6J46 - chains A and B; structure by X-ray diffraction, 2.62 A resolution.

# Chain A (and B)
Protein: O-methyltransferase lepI
Source organism: Aspergillus flavus (strain ATCC 200026 / FGSC A1120 / NRRL 3357 / JCM 12722 / SRRC 167)
Notes: EC 2.1.1.-; chain B of this document is another copy of the same molecule, construct and numbering; everything in this record applies to it too
UniProt: B8NJH3 (LEPI_ASPFN); residues 1-387 here = UniProt positions 1-387
Chain sequence (387 residues; row label = number of the first residue in the row):
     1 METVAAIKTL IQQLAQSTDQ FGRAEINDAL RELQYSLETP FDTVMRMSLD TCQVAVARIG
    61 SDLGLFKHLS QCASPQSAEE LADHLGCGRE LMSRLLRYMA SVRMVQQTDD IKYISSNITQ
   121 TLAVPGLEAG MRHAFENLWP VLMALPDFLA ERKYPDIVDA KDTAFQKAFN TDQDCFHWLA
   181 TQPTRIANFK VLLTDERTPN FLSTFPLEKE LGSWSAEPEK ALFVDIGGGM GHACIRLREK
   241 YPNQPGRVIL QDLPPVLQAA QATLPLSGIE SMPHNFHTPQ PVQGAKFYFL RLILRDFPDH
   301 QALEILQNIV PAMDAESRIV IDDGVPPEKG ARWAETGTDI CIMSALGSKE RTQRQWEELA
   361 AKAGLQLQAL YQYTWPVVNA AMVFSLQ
Curated features (UniProtKB/Swiss-Prot):
  - region: Cys-175 to Asp-195 (Substrate binding)
  - binding site (S-adenosyl-L-methionine): Gly-227, Gly-228, Asp-252, Asn-275, Phe-276, Arg-291
Residues lining bound ligands: S-adenosylhomocysteine (SAH): Phe-176, Phe-189, Leu-193, Gly-227, Gly-228, Gly-229, Asp-252, Leu-253, Val-256, His-274, Asn-275, Phe-276, His-277, Arg-291, Leu-292, Ile-293
What the authors report for this chain:
  - binding site for S-adenosylhomocysteine: Arg-291
  - mutagenesis - G227A: decreased catalytic activity
  - mutagenesis - N275A, R291A, I293A: abolished expression

# Chain A / chain B interface
Contacting residue pairs (187; chain A residue first):
  Val-4(A) with Glu-25(B)
  Lys-8(A) with Glu-32(B), salt bridge; Leu-33(B)
  Ile-11(A) with Ile-11(B), hydrophobic; Leu-33(B), hydrophobic
  Gln-12(A) with Leu-33(B); Ser-36(B), hydrogen bond; Leu-37(B)
  Ala-15(A) with Leu-37(B), hydrophobic
  Glu-25(A) with Val-4(B)
  Asn-27(A) with Gln-34(B), hydrogen bond (side chain-backbone); Leu-37(B); Glu-38(B)
  Leu-30(A) with Leu-30(B), hydrophobic; Leu-33(B), hydrophobic; Gln-34(B)
  Arg-31(A) with Gln-34(B), hydrogen bond; Arg-46(B); Asp-50(B), salt bridge
  Glu-32(A) with Lys-8(B), salt bridge; Arg-103(B), salt bridge
  Leu-33(A) with Lys-8(B); Ile-11(B), hydrophobic; Gln-12(B); Leu-30(B), hydrophobic
  Gln-34(A) with Asn-27(B), hydrogen bond (backbone-side chain); Leu-30(B); Arg-31(B), hydrogen bond (side chain-backbone); Gln-34(B)
  Tyr-35(A) with Gln-53(B), hydrogen bond; Val-102(B); Arg-103(B); Asn-117(B), hydrogen bond (backbone-side chain)
  Ser-36(A) with Gln-12(B); Arg-103(B); Asn-117(B)
  Leu-37(A) with Gln-12(B); Ala-15(B), hydrophobic; Asn-27(B)
  Glu-38(A) with Asn-27(B), hydrogen bond; Arg-31(B), salt bridge; Ile-118(B)
  Pro-40(A) with Thr-121(B); Leu-127(B), hydrophobic
  Phe-41(A) with Arg-197(B)
  Thr-43(A) with Ile-118(B)
  Val-44(A) with Leu-127(B); Gly-130(B); Met-131(B)
  Met-45(A) with Trp-333(B)
  Arg-46(A) with Arg-31(B); Gln-53(B), hydrogen bond; Ile-118(B); Trp-333(B)
  Met-47(A) with Gln-53(B); Val-54(B); Met-104(B), hydrophobic
  Ser-48(A) with Ala-134(B)
  Leu-49(A) with Trp-333(B); Ala-334(B), hydrophobic; Gly-337(B); Thr-338(B); Cys-341(B), hydrophobic
  Asp-50(A) with Arg-31(B), salt bridge
  Thr-51(A) with Val-54(B); Trp-139(B), hydrogen bond; Leu-142(B)
  Cys-52(A) with Leu-142(B), hydrophobic; Cys-341(B), hydrophobic
  Gln-53(A) with Tyr-35(B), hydrogen bond; Arg-46(B), hydrogen bond; Met-47(B)
  Val-54(A) with Met-47(B); Thr-51(B)
  Ala-55(A) with Leu-142(B); Pro-146(B)
  Arg-58(A) with Pro-146(B); Asp-147(B), salt bridge
  Ile-59(A) with Leu-145(B), hydrophobic; Pro-146(B), hydrophobic; Leu-149(B), hydrophobic
  Asp-62(A) with Tyr-154(B)
  Leu-63(A) with Tyr-154(B)
  Gly-88(A) with Tyr-154(B), hydrogen bond (backbone-backbone); Asp-156(B)
  Arg-89(A) with Asp-156(B)
  Glu-90(A) with Asp-156(B), hydrogen bond (backbone-side chain); Lys-349(B), salt bridge
  Leu-91(A) with Tyr-154(B); Pro-155(B); Asp-156(B), hydrogen bond (backbone-side chain); Met-343(B), hydrophobic
  Arg-94(A) with Asp-339(B), salt bridge; Ile-340(B); Met-343(B); Ser-348(B), hydrogen bond (side chain-backbone); Lys-349(B)
  Arg-97(A) with Pro-326(B); Pro-327(B), hydrogen bond (side chain-backbone); Glu-328(B), hydrogen bond (side chain-backbone); Thr-336(B)
  Tyr-98(A) with Thr-336(B); Gly-337(B)
  Ser-101(A) with Ala-331(B); Arg-332(B); Trp-333(B); Thr-336(B), hydrogen bond
  Val-102(A) with Tyr-35(B); Trp-333(B), hydrophobic
  Arg-103(A) with Glu-32(B), salt bridge; Tyr-35(B); Ser-36(B)
  Met-104(A) with Met-47(B), hydrophobic
  Gln-107(A) with Lys-329(B); Gly-330(B), hydrogen bond (side chain-backbone)
  Asp-109(A) with Lys-329(B), hydrogen bond (backbone-side chain)
  Ile-111(A) with Glu-328(B)
  Asn-117(A) with Tyr-35(B), hydrogen bond (side chain-backbone); Ser-36(B)
  Ile-118(A) with Glu-38(B); Thr-43(B); Arg-46(B)
  Thr-121(A) with Pro-40(B)
  Leu-127(A) with Pro-40(B), hydrophobic; Val-44(B)
  Gly-130(A) with Val-44(B)
  Met-131(A) with Val-44(B)
  Ala-134(A) with Ser-48(B)
  Phe-135(A) with Met-143(B); Pro-146(B), hydrophobic
  Leu-138(A) with Ser-48(B)
  Trp-139(A) with Thr-51(B); Trp-139(B); Met-143(B)
  Leu-142(A) with Thr-51(B); Cys-52(B), hydrophobic
  Met-143(A) with Phe-135(B); Trp-139(B), hydrophobic; Pro-140(B), hydrophobic; Met-143(B), hydrophobic
  Leu-145(A) with Ile-59(B), hydrophobic
  Pro-146(A) with Ala-55(B); Arg-58(B); Ile-59(B), hydrophobic; Phe-135(B), hydrophobic
  Asp-147(A) with Arg-58(B), salt bridge
  Leu-149(A) with Ile-59(B), hydrophobic
  Tyr-154(A) with Asp-62(B); Leu-63(B); Cys-87(B), hydrophobic; Gly-88(B), hydrogen bond (backbone-backbone); Leu-91(B)
  Pro-155(A) with Leu-91(B)
  Asp-156(A) with Gly-88(B); Arg-89(B); Glu-90(B), hydrogen bond (side chain-backbone); Leu-91(B), hydrogen bond (side chain-backbone)
  Arg-197(A) with Phe-41(B)
  Pro-327(A) with Arg-97(B), hydrogen bond (backbone-side chain)
  Glu-328(A) with Arg-97(B); Ile-111(B)
  Lys-329(A) with Gln-107(B); Asp-109(B), hydrogen bond (side chain-backbone)
  Gly-330(A) with Gln-107(B), hydrogen bond (backbone-side chain)
  Ala-331(A) with Ser-101(B)
  Arg-332(A) with Ser-101(B)
  Trp-333(A) with Met-45(B); Arg-46(B); Leu-49(B); Ser-101(B); Val-102(B), hydrophobic
  Ala-334(A) with Leu-49(B)
  Thr-336(A) with Arg-97(B); Tyr-98(B); Ser-101(B), hydrogen bond
  Gly-337(A) with Leu-49(B); Tyr-98(B)
  Thr-338(A) with Leu-49(B)
  Asp-339(A) with Arg-94(B), salt bridge
  Ile-340(A) with Arg-94(B)
  Cys-341(A) with Leu-49(B), hydrophobic; Cys-52(B), hydrogen bond
  Met-343(A) with Leu-91(B), hydrophobic; Arg-94(B)
  Ser-348(A) with Arg-94(B), hydrogen bond (backbone-side chain)
  Lys-349(A) with Glu-90(B), salt bridge; Arg-94(B)
Interface residues without a listed pair, chain A (100 interface residues in all): Met-1, Ile-7, Leu-10, Leu-14, Ile-26, Ala-29, Val-56, Gly-86, Cys-87, Leu-95, Pro-140, Lys-153, Ile-157, Pro-326
Interface residues without a listed pair, chain B (102 interface residues in all): Met-1, Ile-7, Leu-10, Leu-14, Ile-26, Ala-29, Val-56, Ala-57, Gly-86, Leu-95, Leu-138, Lys-153, Ile-157, Thr-352

# In short
100 residues of chain A face 102 of chain B across their interface, with 31 hydrogen bonds and 13 salt
bridges. Polar pairs include Lys-8(A)/Glu-32(B), Arg-31(A)/Asp-50(B) and Glu-32(A)/Arg-103(B). Chain A binds
S-adenosylhomocysteine. From the paper: a binding site for S-adenosylhomocysteine at Arg-291(A); N275A, R291A
and I293A of chain A abolish expression.
Both chains are O-methyltransferase lepI (Aspergillus flavus (strain ATCC 200026 / FGSC A1120 / NRRL 3357 /
JCM 12722 / SRRC 167)). Entry 6J46 (LepI-SAH complex structure) was determined by X-ray diffraction, deposited
together with 6J1O and 6J24.
